Entry 6BDV (X-ray diffraction, 1.94 A resolution); this record covers chains B and C of the 3 polymer chains in the assembly.

== Chain B ==
Molecule: Caspase-3 subunit p12
From: Homo sapiens
Notes: EC 3.4.22.56; engineered mutation(s): S150A
UniProtKB: P42574 (CASP3_HUMAN); residue numbers follow UniProt; this construct covers 176-277
Sequence (102 residues; each row starts with the number of its first residue):
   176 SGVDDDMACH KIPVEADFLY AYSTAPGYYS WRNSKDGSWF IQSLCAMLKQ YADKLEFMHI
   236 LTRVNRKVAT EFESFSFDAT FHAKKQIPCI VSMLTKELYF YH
Unresolved in the structure: 176-184
Curated features (UniProtKB/Swiss-Prot):
  - modified residue: Arg207 (Microbial infection: ADP-riboxanated arginine)
  - mutagenesis: Arg207 (R207A: Abolished ADP-riboxanation by C.violaceum CopC)
What the authors report for this chain:
  - post-translational modification sites: Thr245, Ser249 (proposed by the authors, not directly observed)

== Chain C ==
Molecule: Acetyl-Asp-Glu-Val-Asp-CMK
Sequence (6 residues; numbered 1 to 6; the number before each row is that of its first residue):
     1 XDEVDX
Modified positions: ACE (acetyl group) at position 1; 0QE (chloromethane) at position 6

== Chain B / chain C interface ==
Residue-residue contacts (20; chain B residue first):
  Tyr204(B) with Val4(C), hydrophobic
  Ser205(B) with Val4(C); Asp5(C), hydrogen bond (backbone-backbone); 0QE_6(C)
  Trp206(B) with Asp2(C); Glu3(C); Val4(C), hydrophobic
  Arg207(B) with ACE_1(C); Asp2(C); Glu3(C), salt bridge; Val4(C); Asp5(C), salt bridge
  Asn208(B) with ACE_1(C); Asp2(C), hydrogen bond
  Ser209(B) with ACE_1(C), hydrogen bond (side chain-backbone); Glu3(C)
  Trp214(B) with Asp2(C), hydrogen bond
  Glu248(B) with Asp2(C)
  Ser249(B) with Asp2(C)
  Phe250(B) with Asp2(C), hydrogen bond (backbone-side chain)
Interface residues without a listed pair, chain B (11 interface residues in all): Phe256

== In short ==
11 residues of chain B face 6 of chain C across their interface, with 5 hydrogen bonds and 2 salt bridges.
Among the polar pairs are Arg207(B)-Glu3(C), Arg207(B)-Asp5(C) and Asn208(B)-Asp2(C). From UniProt: one
mutagenesis site on chain B. From the paper: modification sites Thr245(B) and Ser249(B).
Here chain B is Caspase-3 subunit p12 (Homo sapiens) and chain C is Acetyl-Asp-Glu-Val-Asp-CMK. Entry 6BDV
(Crystal structure of Caspase 3 S150A) was determined by X-ray diffraction, deposited together with 6BFJ,
6BFK, 6BFL, 6BFO, 6BG0, 6BG1 and 7 further entries.
